Entry 9KHY (electron microscopy, 3.40 A resolution); this record covers chains a and L of the 30 polymer chains in the assembly.

[Chain a]
Molecule: Tail sheath protein
From: Escherichia phage Mu
Reference sequence: P79678 (TSP_BPMU); numbering as in UniProt (aligned over 1-495)
Chain sequence (495 residues; each row starts with the number of its first residue):
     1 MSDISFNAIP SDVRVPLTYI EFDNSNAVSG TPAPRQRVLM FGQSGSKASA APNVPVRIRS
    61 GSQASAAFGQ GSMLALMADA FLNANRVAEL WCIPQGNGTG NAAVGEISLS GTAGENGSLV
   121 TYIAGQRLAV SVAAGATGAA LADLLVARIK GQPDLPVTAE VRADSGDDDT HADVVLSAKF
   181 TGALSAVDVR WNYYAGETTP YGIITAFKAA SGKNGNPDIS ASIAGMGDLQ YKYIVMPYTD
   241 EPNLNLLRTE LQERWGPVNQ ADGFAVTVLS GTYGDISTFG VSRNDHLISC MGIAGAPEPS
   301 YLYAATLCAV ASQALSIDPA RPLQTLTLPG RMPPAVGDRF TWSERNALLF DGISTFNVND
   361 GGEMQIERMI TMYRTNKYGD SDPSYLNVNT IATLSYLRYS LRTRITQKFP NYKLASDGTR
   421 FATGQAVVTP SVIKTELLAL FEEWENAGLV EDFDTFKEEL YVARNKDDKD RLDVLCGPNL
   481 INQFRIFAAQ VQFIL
Not modelled in the structure: 1

[Chain L]
Molecule: Tail tube protein
From: Escherichia phage Mu
Reference sequence: P79679 (TUBE_BPMU); residue numbers follow UniProt; this construct covers 1-118
Chain sequence (118 residues; numbered 1 to 118; the number before each row is that of its first residue):
     1 MAGNQRQGVA FIRVNGMELE SMEGASFTPS GITREEVTGS RVYGWKGKPR AAKVECKIPG
    61 GGPIGLDEII DWENITVEFQ ADTGETWMLA NAWQADEPKN DGGEISLVLM AKQSKRIA
Not modelled in the structure: 1

[How chain a and chain L interact]
Residue-residue contacts - 19 pairs, chain a then chain L:
  Lys-408(a) / Asn-15(L)  hydrogen bond
  Phe-409(a) / Asn-15(L)
  Tyr-412(a) / Met-17(L)
  Phe-421(a) / Arg-13(L)
  Thr-423(a) / Glu-20(L)  hydrogen bond
  Val-432(a) / Arg-13(L)
  Val-432(a) / Gly-16(L)
  Thr-435(a) / Glu-78(L)
  Leu-438(a) / Met-88(L)  hydrophobic
  Leu-438(a) / Ile-117(L)  hydrophobic
  Ala-439(a) / Thr-76(L)
  Ala-439(a) / Met-88(L)
  Glu-442(a) / Met-88(L)
  Glu-442(a) / Ala-90(L)
  Glu-442(a) / Lys-115(L)
  Glu-443(a) / Asn-74(L)
  Glu-443(a) / Asn-91(L)
  Phe-453(a) / Lys-115(L)
  Lys-457(a) / Ala-118(L)
Also at the interface, not in a pair above, chain a (19 interface residues in all): Arg-420, Gly-424, Ala-426, Val-427, Glu-436, Asn-446
Also at the interface, not in a pair above, chain L (17 interface residues in all): Glu-18, Leu-19, Pro-63

[Overview]
19 residues of chain a and 17 residues of chain L are in contact; the contacts include 2 hydrogen bonds. Polar
contacts include Lys-408(a)/Asn-15(L) and Thr-423(a)/Glu-20(L).
Chain a is Tail sheath protein and chain L is Tail tube protein, both from Escherichia phage Mu; the
structure, Terminator and trunk structure of Escherichia phage Mu, was determined by electron microscopy,
deposited together with 9LJ8, 9JOD, 9KHX, 9KI1 and 9KNU.
